PDB entry 8XKW | electron microscopy, 3.64 A resolution | chains B and A of the 10 polymer chains in the assembly

Chain B:
Protein: Mitochondrial import receptor subunit TOM22
Organism: Saccharomyces cerevisiae
UniProtKB: P49334 (TOM22_YEAST); numbering as in UniProt (aligned over 1-152)
Sequence (172 residues; numbered 1 to 172; the number before each row is that of its first residue):
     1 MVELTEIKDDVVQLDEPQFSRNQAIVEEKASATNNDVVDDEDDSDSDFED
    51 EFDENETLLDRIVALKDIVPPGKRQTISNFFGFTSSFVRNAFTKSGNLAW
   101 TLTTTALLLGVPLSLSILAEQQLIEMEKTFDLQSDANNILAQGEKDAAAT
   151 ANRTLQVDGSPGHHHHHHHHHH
Disordered / not traced: 1-85, 136-172
Sequence notes: expression tag (153-172)

Chain A:
Protein: Mitochondrial import receptor subunit TOM40
Organism: Saccharomyces cerevisiae
UniProtKB: P23644 (TOM40_YEAST); numbering as in UniProt (aligned over 1-387)
Sequence (387 residues; each row starts with the number of its first residue):
     1 MSAPTPLAEASQIPTIPALSPLTAKQSKGNFFSSNPISSFVVDTYKQLHS
    51 HRQSLELVNPGTVENLNKEVSRDVFLSQYFFTGLRADLNKAFSMNPAFQT
   101 SHTFSIGSQALPKYAFSALFANDNLFAQGNIDNDLSVSGRLNYGWDKKNI
   151 SKVNLQISDGQPTMCQLEQDYQASDFSVNVKTLNPSFSEKGEFTGVAVAS
   201 FLQSVTPQLALGLETLYSRTDGSAPGDAGVSYLTRYVSKKQDWIFSGQLQ
   251 ANGALIASLWRKVAQNVEAGIETTLQAGMVPITDPLMGTPIGIQPTVEGS
   301 TTIGAKYEYRQSVYRGTLDSNGKVACFLERKVLPTLSVLFCGEIDHFKND
   351 TKIGCGLQFETAGNQELLMLQQGLDADGNPLQALPQL
Disordered / not traced: 1-48, 281-293, 374-387

Chain B / chain A interface:
Pairs across the interface (30; chain B residue first):
  W100(B) - N349(A)
  T101(B) - H346(A)
  T104(B) - I344(A)
  T105(B) - V324(A)
  T105(B) - H346(A)  hydrogen bond
  L108(B) - V324(A)
  L108(B) - C326(A)  hydrogen bond (backbone-side chain)
  L108(B) - I344(A)  hydrophobic
  L109(B) - Y314(A)  hydrogen bond (backbone-side chain)
  L109(B) - L318(A)  hydrophobic
  L109(B) - V324(A)  hydrophobic
  L109(B) - A325(A)
  L109(B) - C326(A)  hydrophobic
  P112(B) - Y314(A)  hydrophobic
  P112(B) - C326(A)  hydrophobic
  P112(B) - L328(A)
  L113(B) - Y307(A)  hydrophobic
  L113(B) - Y314(A)
  S116(B) - S312(A)  hydrogen bond
  S116(B) - L328(A)
  I117(B) - Y309(A)
  A119(B) - Q311(A)
  A119(B) - R330(A)
  E120(B) - Y309(A)
  E120(B) - R310(A)  salt bridge
  E120(B) - Q311(A)
  L123(B) - R310(A)
  L123(B) - Q311(A)
  I124(B) - R310(A)
  E127(B) - R310(A)  salt bridge
Interface residues without a listed pair, chain B (17 interface residues in all): G110, L115
Interface residues without a listed pair, chain A (19 interface residues in all): T317, F340, G342, E343

Overview:
Chain B and chain A form an interface of 17 and 19 residues respectively; the contacts include 4 hydrogen
bonds and 2 salt bridges. Among the polar pairs are E120(B)-R310(A), E127(B)-R310(A) and T105(B)-H346(A).
Chain B is Mitochondrial import receptor subunit TOM22 and chain A is Mitochondrial import receptor subunit
TOM40, both from Saccharomyces cerevisiae; the structure, Structure of the TOM40 complex unannealed, was
determined by electron microscopy.
